PDB entry 8T1U | X-ray diffraction, 2.91 A resolution | chains A and E of the 3 polymer chains in the assembly

== Chain A ==
Name: DNA (cytosine-5)-methyltransferase DRM2
From: Arabidopsis thaliana
Notes: EC 2.1.1.37
UniProt: Q9M548 (DRM2_ARATH); residues 274-626 here = UniProt positions 274-626
Chain sequence (353 residues; row label = number of the first residue in the row):
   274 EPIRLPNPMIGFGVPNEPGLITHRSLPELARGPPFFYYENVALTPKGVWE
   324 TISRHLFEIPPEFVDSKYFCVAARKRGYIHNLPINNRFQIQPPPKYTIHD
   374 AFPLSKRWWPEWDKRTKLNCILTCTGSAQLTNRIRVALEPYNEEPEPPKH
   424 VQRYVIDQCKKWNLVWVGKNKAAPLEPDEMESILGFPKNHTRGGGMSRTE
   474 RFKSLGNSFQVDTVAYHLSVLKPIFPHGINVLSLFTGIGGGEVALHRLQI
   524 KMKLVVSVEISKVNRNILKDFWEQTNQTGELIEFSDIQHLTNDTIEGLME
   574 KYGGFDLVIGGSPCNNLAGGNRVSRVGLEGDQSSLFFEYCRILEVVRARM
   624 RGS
Small-molecule neighbours: S-adenosylhomocysteine (SAH): Asn480, Ser481, Phe482, Phe508, Thr509, Gly510, Ile511, Gly512, Gly513, Gly514, Val531, Glu532, Ile533, Ser534, Asn537, Ser558, Asp559, Ile560, Gln561, Gly584, Pro586, Leu608
What the authors report for this chain:
  - catalytic residues: Cys587
  - binding site for the 18-nt DNA strand: Cys393, Cys397, Lys433, Trp435, Cys587, Asn588, Arg595
  - binding site for the 18-nt DNA strand (chain E): Ser400, Ala401, Trp435, Gly592, Arg595, Arg598
  - mutagenesis - S400G, R406A: decreased catalytic activity on CTT DNA
  - mutagenesis - S400G/R406A: decreased catalytic activity on both DNA substrates
  - mutagenesis - S400G/R406A: unchanged stability

== Chain E ==
Molecule: 18-nt DNA strand
Sequence (18 nucleotides; numbered 1 to 18; the number before each row is that of its first residue):
     1 TAAATTTAGATTAATAAT

== How chain A and chain E interact ==
Pairs across the interface (27; chain A residue first):
  Leu278(A) with DA13(E), sugar contact; DA14(E), phosphate contact
  Asn280(A) with DA14(E), sugar contact; DT15(E), hydrogen bond to the phosphate
  Leu316(A) with DA13(E), sugar contact
  Pro318(A) with DT12(E), phosphate contact
  Lys319(A) with DT12(E), hydrogen bond to the phosphate; DA13(E), phosphate contact
  Ser400(A) with DT6(E), phosphate contact; DT7(E), hydrogen bond to the phosphate
  Ala401(A) with DT6(E), hydrogen bond to the phosphate
  Gln402(A) with DT6(E), hydrogen bond to the phosphate; DT7(E), phosphate contact
  Arg406(A) with DT7(E), salt bridge to the phosphate
  Trp435(A) with DA8(E), base contact
  Ser470(A) with DA3(E), phosphate contact
  Arg471(A) with DA3(E), phosphate contact; DA4(E), phosphate contact
  Thr472(A) with DA3(E), sugar contact; DA4(E), base contact
  Glu473(A) with DA3(E), phosphate contact
  Gly592(A) with DG9(E), hydrogen bond to the base; DA10(E), base contact
  Asn594(A) with DG9(E), hydrogen bond to the base
  Arg595(A) with DA8(E), hydrogen bond to the base; DG9(E), hydrogen bond to the base
  Arg598(A) with DT11(E), hydrogen bond to the sugar
Also at the interface, not in a pair above, chain A (21 interface residues in all): Pro279, Gly468, Gly593
Also at the interface, not in a pair above, chain E (13 interface residues in all): DT5

== Summary ==
The interface between chain A and chain E involves 21 residues on one side and 13 on the other; the contacts
include 10 hydrogen bonds and 1 salt bridge. Polar contacts include Gly592(A)-DG9(E), Asn594(A)-DG9(E) and
Arg595(A)-DA8(E). The paper reports the catalytic residue Cys587(A); S400G and R406A of chain A reduce
catalytic activity on CTT DNA.
Here chain A is DNA (cytosine-5)-methyltransferase DRM2 (Arabidopsis thaliana) and chain E is an 18-nt DNA
strand. Entry 8T1U (Crystal structure of the DRM2-CTA DNA complex) was determined by X-ray diffraction.
